PDB entry 8AP6 | electron microscopy, 3.20 A resolution | chains G1 and H1 of the 80 polymer chains in the assembly

Chain G1:
Molecule: ATP synthase gamma subunit
Source organism: Trypanosoma brucei brucei
Notes: EC 3.6.3.14
UniProt: A0A161CM65 (A0A161CM65_TRYBB); residues 1-305 here = UniProt positions 1-305
Chain sequence (305 residues; numbered 1 to 305; the number before each row is that of its first residue):
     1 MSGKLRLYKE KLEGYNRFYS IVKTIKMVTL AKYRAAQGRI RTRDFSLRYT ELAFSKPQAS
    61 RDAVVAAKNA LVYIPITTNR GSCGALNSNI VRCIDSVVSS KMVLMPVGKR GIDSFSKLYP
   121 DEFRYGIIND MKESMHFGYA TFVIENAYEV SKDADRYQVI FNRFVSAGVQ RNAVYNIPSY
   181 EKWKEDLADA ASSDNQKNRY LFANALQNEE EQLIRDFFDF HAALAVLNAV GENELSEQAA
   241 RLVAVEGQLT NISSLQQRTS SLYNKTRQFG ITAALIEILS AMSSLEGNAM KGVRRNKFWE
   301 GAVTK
Disordered / not traced: 1, 302-305
Small-molecule neighbours: UTP (uridine 5'-triphosphate): Asn208, Glu209, Glu210

Chain H1:
Molecule: ATP synthase, epsilon chain, putative
Source organism: Trypanosoma brucei brucei
Notes: EC 3.6.3.-
UniProt: Q586H1 (Q586H1_TRYB2); residues 1-182 here = UniProt positions 1-182
Chain sequence (182 residues; numbered 1 to 182; the number before each row is that of its first residue):
     1 MFRTFGRRLV SCTLPLLQSA PHDLPEGFEF MEHKVVNKDI HAPHENLETL RLTLTRQDEF
    61 LLREEPVKCV TVTGTNGEYG IYPGHAYKIV QLNPSPLTVE YTDGTTKKYF VSGGFAHINN
   121 EGSCDVNTVE CTLLDDLDLA IAEKELAAQQ AALGSAKDDK AKSVVEIRIS VIEAVIAALK
   181 HH
Disordered / not traced: 1-21
Small-molecule neighbours: UTP (uridine 5'-triphosphate): Asn76, Tyr79, Lys88
From the paper describing this entry:
  - binding site for UTP: Asn76, Tyr79

Interface between chain G1 and chain H1:
Residue-residue contacts (71; chain G1 residue first):
  Arg39(G1) - Asp58(H1)  salt bridge
  Arg41(G1) - Phe60(H1)
  Thr42(G1) - Asp58(H1)
  Thr42(G1) - Glu59(H1)
  Thr42(G1) - Phe60(H1)
  Asp44(G1) - Met31(H1)
  Asp44(G1) - His33(H1)
  Phe45(G1) - His33(H1)
  Phe45(G1) - Phe60(H1)  hydrophobic
  Phe45(G1) - Arg63(H1)
  Ser46(G1) - Thr55(H1)
  Ser46(G1) - Asp58(H1)
  Ser46(G1) - Asn127(H1)  hydrogen bond (backbone-side chain)
  Leu47(G1) - Met31(H1)
  Arg48(G1) - His33(H1)
  Arg48(G1) - Lys34(H1)  hydrogen bond (side chain-backbone)
  Arg48(G1) - Val35(H1)
  Arg48(G1) - Thr53(H1)  hydrogen bond
  Arg48(G1) - Asp125(H1)  salt bridge
  Tyr49(G1) - Val35(H1)
  Tyr49(G1) - Tyr87(H1)
  Tyr49(G1) - His117(H1)
  Tyr49(G1) - Asn119(H1)
  Tyr49(G1) - Ser123(H1)
  Tyr49(G1) - Asp125(H1)
  Thr50(G1) - Phe28(H1)
  Glu51(G1) - Phe28(H1)
  Glu51(G1) - Met31(H1)
  Glu51(G1) - Lys34(H1)
  Phe54(G1) - Glu26(H1)
  Ser55(G1) - Glu26(H1)
  Ser55(G1) - Phe28(H1)
  Lys56(G1) - Glu26(H1)
  Ser60(G1) - Asp23(H1)  hydrogen bond
  Cys93(G1) - Leu24(H1)  hydrophobic
  His136(G1) - Gln57(H1)
  Phe137(G1) - Gln57(H1)  hydrogen bond (backbone-side chain)
  Phe137(G1) - Val129(H1)  hydrophobic
  Arg163(G1) - Phe30(H1)
  Arg171(G1) - Phe30(H1)
  Asn172(G1) - Leu24(H1)
  Asn172(G1) - Pro25(H1)
  Ala173(G1) - Gly27(H1)
  Ala173(G1) - Phe30(H1)  hydrophobic
  Val174(G1) - Leu24(H1)  hydrophobic
  Val174(G1) - Pro25(H1)  hydrogen bond (backbone-backbone)
  Val174(G1) - Glu26(H1)
  Val174(G1) - Gly27(H1)  hydrogen bond (backbone-backbone)
  Tyr175(G1) - Gly27(H1)
  Tyr175(G1) - Phe28(H1)  hydrophobic
  Asn198(G1) - Asn37(H1)  hydrogen bond (backbone-side chain)
  Tyr200(G1) - Ile40(H1)  hydrophobic
  Leu201(G1) - Lys38(H1)
  Leu201(G1) - Ile40(H1)  hydrophobic
  Leu201(G1) - Tyr87(H1)  hydrophobic
  Leu201(G1) - Asn120(H1)
  Phe202(G1) - Tyr87(H1)
  Ala205(G1) - Tyr87(H1)  hydrophobic
  Glu209(G1) - Lys88(H1)  salt bridge
  Glu209(G1) - Ile89(H1)
  Leu213(G1) - Gln91(H1)
  Leu213(G1) - Phe115(H1)
  Asp216(G1) - Gln91(H1)  hydrogen bond
  Asp216(G1) - Phe115(H1)
  Phe217(G1) - Phe115(H1)
  Phe217(G1) - His117(H1)
  Phe220(G1) - Asn127(H1)
  Phe220(G1) - Val129(H1)  hydrophobic
  His221(G1) - His117(H1)  hydrogen bond
  Leu227(G1) - Gln57(H1)
  Asn228(G1) - Asp58(H1)  hydrogen bond
Also at the interface, not in a pair above, chain G1 (47 interface residues in all): Arg43, Leu52, Ser96, Met135, Phe161, Val165, Asn176, Lys197, Leu206, Leu224
Also at the interface, not in a pair above, chain H1 (37 interface residues in all): His22, Asp39, Glu64, Gly114

In short:
Chain G1 and chain H1 form an interface of 47 and 37 residues respectively; the contacts include 11 hydrogen
bonds and 3 salt bridges. Polar contacts include Arg39(G1)-Asp58(H1), Arg48(G1)-Asp125(H1) and
Glu209(G1)-Lys88(H1). UTP is bound between chain G1 and chain H1. The paper reports a binding site for UTP at
Asn76(H1) and Tyr79(H1).
Chain G1 is ATP synthase gamma subunit and chain H1 is ATP synthase, epsilon chain, putative, both from
Trypanosoma brucei brucei; the structure, Trypanosoma brucei mitochondrial F1Fo ATP synthase dimer, was
determined by electron microscopy, deposited together with 8AP7, 8AP8, 8AP9, 8APA, 8APB, 8APC and 7 further
entries.
